Entry 7Y5C (electron microscopy, 4.70 A resolution (low resolution: residue-level contacts below are approximate; hydrogen-bond / salt-bridge calls are withheld)); this record covers chains a and b of the 20 polymer chains in the assembly.

# Chain a
Protein: ATP synthase subunit a
Source organism: Mycolicibacterium smegmatis
UniProtKB: A0R206 (A0R206_MYCS2); residue numbers follow UniProt; this construct covers 1-252
Sequence (252 residues; each row starts with the number of its first residue):
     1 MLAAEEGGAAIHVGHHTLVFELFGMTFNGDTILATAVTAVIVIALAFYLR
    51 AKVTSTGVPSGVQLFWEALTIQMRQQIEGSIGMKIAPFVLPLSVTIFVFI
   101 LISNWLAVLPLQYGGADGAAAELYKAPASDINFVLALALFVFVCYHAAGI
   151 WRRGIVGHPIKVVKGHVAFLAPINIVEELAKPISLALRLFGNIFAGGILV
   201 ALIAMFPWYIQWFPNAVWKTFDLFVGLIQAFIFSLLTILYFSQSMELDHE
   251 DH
Unresolved in the structure: 1-30, 114-122, 247-252

# Chain b
Protein: ATP synthase subunit b
Source organism: Mycolicibacterium smegmatis
UniProtKB: A0R204 (ATPF_MYCS2); numbering as in UniProt (aligned over 1-170)
Sequence (170 residues; each row starts with the number of its first residue):
     1 MGEFSATILAASQAAEEGGGGSNFLIPNGTFFAVLIIFLIVLGVISKWVV
    51 PPISKVLAEREAMLAKTAADNRKSAEQVAAAQADYEKEMAEARAQASALR
   101 DEARAAGRSVVDEKRAQASGEVAQTLTQADQQLSAQGDQVRSGLESSVDG
   151 LSAKLASRILGVDVNSGGTQ
Unresolved in the structure: 1-19, 165-170

# Chain a / chain b interface
Residue-residue contacts - 28 pairs, chain a then chain b:
  Ile-32(a) with Asn-28(b)
  Thr-35(a) with Val-34(b)
  Ile-43(a) with Ile-37(b); Ile-40(b); Val-41(b)
  Arg-50(a) with Val-44(b)
  Val-53(a) with Trp-48(b)
  Ser-55(a) with Lys-55(b)
  Thr-56(a) with Lys-55(b)
  Trp-66(a) with Ile-45(b); Trp-48(b)
  Glu-67(a) with Pro-52(b)
  Ile-71(a) with Ile-53(b)
  Phe-88(a) with Leu-42(b)
  Pro-91(a) with Phe-38(b); Leu-42(b)
  Leu-92(a) with Phe-38(b)
  Thr-95(a) with Phe-38(b)
  Phe-99(a) with Val-34(b)
  Asp-130(a) with Asn-23(b); Leu-25(b)
  Asn-132(a) with Leu-25(b); Ile-26(b); Pro-27(b); Asn-28(b)
  Ala-136(a) with Phe-31(b)
  Phe-140(a) with Phe-31(b); Phe-32(b)
Interface residues without a listed pair, chain a (26 interface residues in all): Thr-31, Ala-39, Val-42, Ile-131, Phe-133, Phe-190, Phe-194
Interface residues without a listed pair, chain b (23 interface residues in all): Ser-22, Phe-24, Thr-30, Leu-35

# Overview
26 residues of chain a and 23 residues of chain b are in contact.
Here chain a is ATP synthase subunit a and chain b is ATP synthase subunit b, both from Mycolicibacterium
smegmatis. Entry 7Y5C (Cryo-EM structure of F-ATP synthase from Mycolicibacterium smegmatis (rotational state
2)) was determined by electron microscopy, deposited together with 7Y5A, 7Y5B and 7Y5D.
